8RYQ - chains C and D of the 5 polymer chains in the assembly; structure by X-ray diffraction, 2.49 A resolution.

== Chain C ==
Name: ELFSYLIEK peptide
From: Homo sapiens
Chain sequence (9 residues; row label = number of the first residue in the row):
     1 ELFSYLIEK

== Chain D ==
Name: TCR alpha
From: Homo sapiens
Chain sequence (200 residues; row label = number of the first residue in the row):
     1 MKQEVTQIPAALSVPEGENLVLNCSFTDSAIYNLQWFRQDPGKGLTSLLL
    51 IQSSQREQTSGRLNASLDKSSGRSTLYIAASQPGDSATYLCAVRQWGSLG
   101 NLIFGKGTKLSVKPNIQNPDPAVYQLRDSKSSDKSVCLFTDFDSQTNVSQ
   151 SKDSDVYITDKCVLDMRSMDFKSNSAVAWSNKSDFACANAFNNSIIPEDT
Not modelled in the structure: 1, 142, 189-200
Cystine bridges: C24-C91, C137-C187

== How chain C and chain D interact ==
Contacting residue pairs - 7 pairs, chain C then chain D:
  S4(C) - Y32(D)  hydrogen bond
  S4(C) - G97(D)  hydrogen bond (side chain-backbone)
  S4(C) - S98(D)  hydrogen bond (side chain-backbone)
  S4(C) - L99(D)
  Y5(C) - Y32(D)  hydrogen bond (backbone-side chain)
  Y5(C) - Q52(D)
  L6(C) - L99(D)  hydrophobic
Also at the interface, not in a pair above, chain C (5 interface residues in all): E1, F3

== Overview ==
Chain C and chain D each contribute 5 residues to their interface, with 4 hydrogen bonds. Among the polar
pairs are S4(C)-Y32(D), S4(C)-G97(D) and S4(C)-S98(D).
Here chain C is ELFSYLIEK peptide and chain D is TCR alpha, both from Homo sapiens. Entry 8RYQ (Structure of
S8-9F3 TCR in complex with HLA-A*11:01 bound to ELFSYLIEK peptide) was determined by X-ray diffraction (same
publication as 8RYM, 8RYN, 8RYO and 8RYP).
